PDB entry 8CTE | electron microscopy, 2.90 A resolution | chains D and T of the 14 polymer chains in the assembly

[Chain D]
Molecule: Glycophorin-A
From: Homo sapiens
UniProt: P02724 (GLPA_HUMAN); residue numbers follow UniProt; this construct covers 1-150
Chain sequence (150 residues; numbered 1 to 150; the number before each row is that of its first residue):
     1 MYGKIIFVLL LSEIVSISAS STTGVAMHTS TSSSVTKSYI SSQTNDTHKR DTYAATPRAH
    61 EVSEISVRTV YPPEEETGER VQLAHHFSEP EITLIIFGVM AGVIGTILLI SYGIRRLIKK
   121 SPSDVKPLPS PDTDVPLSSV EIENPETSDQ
Disordered / not traced: 1-77, 118-150
Curated features (UniProtKB/Swiss-Prot):
  - modified residue: Thr133 (Phosphothreonine), Ser138 (Phosphoserine), Ser148 (Phosphoserine)
  - glycosylation: Ser21 (O-linked (GalNAc...) serine), Thr22 (O-linked (GalNAc...) threonine), Thr23 (O-linked (GalNAc...) threonine), Thr29 (O-linked (GalNAc...) threonine), Ser30 (O-linked (GalNAc...) serine), Thr31 (O-linked (GalNAc...) threonine), Ser32 (O-linked (GalNAc...) serine), Thr36 (O-linked (GalNAc...) threonine), Ser38 (O-linked (GalNAc...) serine), Ser41 (O-linked (GalNAc...) serine), Thr44 (O-linked (GalNAc...) threonine), Asn45 (N-linked (GlcNAc...) asparagine), Thr52 (O-linked (GalNAc...) threonine), Thr56 (O-linked (GalNAc...) threonine), Ser63 (O-linked (GalNAc...) serine), Ser66 (O-linked (GalNAc...) serine), Thr69 (O-linked (GalNAc...) threonine)
  - natural variant: Glu13 (E13A; E13G), Thr23 (T23N: In M(g) antigen), Asp46 (D46E: In Ny(a) antigen), Thr47 (T47K: In ENEH/Hut antigen; T47M: In ENEH/Vw antigen), Arg50 (R50W: In Or antigen), Ser66 (S66Y: In Vr antigen), Pro73 (P73S: In Os(a) antigen), Glu76 (E76K: In Ri(a) antigen), Thr77 (T77I: In Mt(a) antigen), Gly78 (G78R: In ERIK antigen), Gln82 (Q82K: In ENAV/MARS antigen), Ala84 (A84P: In ENEP/HAG antigen)
  - mutagenesis: Phe87 (F87C: Diminishes dimerization), Ser88 (S88C: Diminishes dimerization), Pro90 (P90C: Diminishes dimerization), Glu91 (E91C: Diminishes dimerization), Leu94 (L94I: Diminishes dimerization), Ile95 (I95A: Diminishes dimerization), Gly98 (G98L: Diminishes dimerization), Gly102 (G102L: Abolishes dimerization)

[Chain T]
Molecule: Band 3 anion transport protein
From: Homo sapiens
UniProt: P02730 (B3AT_HUMAN); residue numbers follow UniProt; this construct covers 1-911
Chain sequence (911 residues; row label = number of the first residue in the row):
     1 MEELQDDYED MMEENLEQEE YEDPDIPESQ MEEPAAHDTE ATATDYHTTS HPGTHKVYVE
    61 LQELVMDEKN QELRWMEAAR WVQLEENLGE NGAWGRPHLS HLTFWSLLEL RRVFTKGTVL
   121 LDLQETSLAG VANQLLDRFI FEDQIRPQDR EELLRALLLK HSHAGELEAL GGVKPAVLTR
   181 SGDPSQPLLP QHSSLETQLF CEQGDGGTEG HSPSGILEKI PPDSEATLVL VGRADFLEQP
   241 VLGFVRLQEA AELEAVELPV PIRFLFVLLG PEAPHIDYTQ LGRAAATLMS ERVFRIDAYM
   301 AQSRGELLHS LEGFLDCSLV LPPTDAPSEQ ALLSLVPVQR ELLRRRYQSS PAKPDSSFYK
   361 GLDLNGGPDD PLQQTGQLFG GLVRDIRRRY PYYLSDITDA FSPQVLAAVI FIYFAALSPA
   421 ITFGGLLGEK TRNQMGVSEL LISTAVQGIL FALLGAQPLL VVGFSGPLLV FEEAFFSFCE
   481 TNGLEYIVGR VWIGFWLILL VVLVVAFEGS FLVRFISRYT QEIFSFLISL IFIYETFSKL
   541 IKIFQDHPLQ KTYNYNVLMV PKPQGPLPNT ALLSLVLMAG TFFFAMMLRK FKNSSYFPGK
   601 LRRVIGDFGV PISILIMVLV DFFIQDTYTQ KLSVPDGFKV SNSSARGWVI HPLGLRSEFP
   661 IWMMFASALP ALLVFILIFL ESQITTLIVS KPERKMVKGS GFHLDLLLVV GMGGVAALFG
   721 MPWLSATTVR SVTHANALTV MGKASTPGAA AQIQEVKEQR ISGLLVAVLV GLSILMEPIL
   781 SRIPLAVLFG IFLYMGVTSL SGIQLFDRIL LLFKPPKYHP DVPYVKRVKT WRMHLFTGIQ
   841 IICLAVLWVV KSTPASLALP FVLILTVPLR RVLLPLIFRN VELQCLDADD AKATFDEEEG
   901 RDEYDEVAMP V
Disordered / not traced: 1-29, 182-191, 204-215, 349-370, 744-750, 895-911
Covalent attachments: N-acetylglucosamine (NAG) linked to Asn642
Small-molecule neighbours:
  - PIO ([(2R)-2-octanoyloxy-3-[oxidanyl-[(1R,2R,3S,4R,5R,6S)-2,3,6-tris(oxidanyl)-4,5-diphosphonooxy-cyclohexyl]oxy-phosphoryl]oxy-propyl] octanoate), molecule 1: Phe597, Pro598, Gly599, Arg602, Arg603
  - PIO, molecule 2: Leu812, Phe813, Lys814, Pro815, Pro816, Lys817, Tyr818
Curated features (UniProtKB/Swiss-Prot):
  - region: Glu13 to Met31 (Microbial infection: Interaction with P.falciparum (isolate K1) FBPA), Ala176 to Ser185 (Interaction with ANK1)
  - site: Lys590 (Important for anion transport), Glu681 (Important for anion-proton cotransport)
  - modified residue: Met1 (N-acetylmethionine), Tyr8 (Phosphotyrosine), Tyr21 (Phosphotyrosine), Tyr46 (Phosphotyrosine), Ser185 (Phosphoserine), Ser350 (Phosphoserine), Tyr359 (Phosphotyrosine), Tyr904 (Phosphotyrosine)
  - lipidation: Cys843 (S-palmitoyl cysteine)
  - glycosylation: Asn642 (N-linked (GlcNAc...) (complex) asparagine)
  - natural variant: Glu40 (E40K: Found in patients with hemolytic anemia; uncertain significance), Lys56 (K56E: In Di(a)/Memphis-II antigen), Glu90 (E90K: In SPH4), Gly130 (G130R: In SPH4), Pro147 (P147S: In SPH4), Ala285 (A285D: In SPH4), Pro327 (P327R: In SPH4), Ala400 to Ala408 (deletion: In SAO and DRTA4), Glu429 (E429D: In NFLD+ antigen), Arg432 (R432W: In ELO antigen), Thr444 (T444N: In DRTA4), Gly455 (G455E: In SPH4; G455R: In SPH4), 40 further natural variant entries in UniProt
  - mutagenesis: Glu85 (E85A/R: Impairs expression at the cell membrane), Arg283 (R283A/E/S: Impairs expression at the cell membrane), Asn642 (N642D: Loss of N-glycosylation site), Glu681 (E681Q: Impairs expression at the cell membrane)
From the paper describing this entry:
  - post-translational modification sites: Tyr8 (citing earlier work)

[Chain D / chain T interface]
Contacting residue pairs - 35 pairs, chain D then chain T:
  Glu79(D) with Ser643(T); Gly647(T)
  Arg80(D) with Arg656(T)
  Val81(D) with Arg656(T), hydrogen bond (backbone-side chain)
  Gln82(D) with Leu655(T); Arg656(T)
  Leu83(D) with Leu655(T), hydrogen bond (backbone-backbone); Arg656(T); Glu658(T)
  His85(D) with His651(T); Leu653(T); Gly654(T), hydrogen bond (side chain-backbone); Glu658(T), salt bridge
  Phe87(D) with His651(T), hydrogen bond (backbone-side chain); Leu653(T), hydrophobic
  Ser88(D) with His651(T)
  Glu89(D) with Val649(T); Ile650(T); His651(T), hydrogen bond (side chain-backbone)
  Ile92(D) with His651(T); Pro652(T); Leu653(T), hydrophobic
  Thr93(D) with Phe495(T); Leu718(T)
  Ile96(D) with Trp492(T), hydrophobic; Phe495(T), hydrophobic
  Phe97(D) with Phe495(T), hydrophobic
  Met100(D) with Phe495(T); Ile498(T), hydrophobic; Leu499(T)
  Ile104(D) with Leu499(T), hydrophobic; Val502(T), hydrophobic
  Ile107(D) with Leu503(T), hydrophobic
  Leu108(D) with Leu378(T), hydrophobic
  Ser111(D) with Phe507(T)
Interface residues without a listed pair, chain D (19 interface residues in all): Val103
Interface residues without a listed pair, chain T (24 interface residues in all): Phe379, Ala506, Arg646, Ser657

[In short]
Chain D and chain T form an interface of 19 and 24 residues respectively, with 5 hydrogen bonds and 1 salt
bridge. Among the polar pairs are His85(D)-Glu658(T), Val81(D)-Arg656(T) and His85(D)-Gly654(T). Bound to
chain T: compound PIO. Covalently linked N-acetylglucosamine: at Asn642(T). The paper reports a modification
site at Tyr8(T).
Chain D is Glycophorin-A and chain T is Band 3 anion transport protein, both from Homo sapiens; the structure,
Class 2 of erythrocyte ankyrin-1 complex (Composite map), was determined by electron microscopy, deposited
together with 7UZ3, 7UZQ, 7UZU, 7V07, 7V0K, 7V0M and 10 further entries.
